6HVX - chains B and C of the 28 polymer chains in the assembly; structure by X-ray diffraction, 2.80 A resolution.

[Chain B]
Name: Proteasome subunit alpha type-3
Organism: Saccharomyces cerevisiae (strain ATCC 204508 / S288c)
Notes: EC 3.4.25.1
Reference sequence: P23638 (PSA3_YEAST); residues 0-257 here correspond to UniProt positions 1-258 (UniProt number = residue number + 1)
Amino-acid sequence (258 residues; row label = number of the first residue in the row; numbering starts at 0):
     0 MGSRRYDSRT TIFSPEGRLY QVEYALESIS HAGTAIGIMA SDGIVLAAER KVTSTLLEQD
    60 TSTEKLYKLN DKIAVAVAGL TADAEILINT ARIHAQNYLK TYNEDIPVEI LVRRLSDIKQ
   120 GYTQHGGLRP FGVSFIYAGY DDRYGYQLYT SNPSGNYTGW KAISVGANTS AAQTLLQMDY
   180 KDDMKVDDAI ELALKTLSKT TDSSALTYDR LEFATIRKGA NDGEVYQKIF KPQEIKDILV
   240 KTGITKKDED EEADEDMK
Not modelled in the structure: 0, 245-257
Swiss-Prot annotation at these positions:
  - cross-link (Glycyl lysine isopeptide (Lys-Gly)): Lys99 (interchain with G-Cter in ubiquitin), Lys198 (interchain with G-Cter in ubiquitin), Lys230 (interchain with G-Cter in ubiquitin)

[Chain C]
Name: Proteasome subunit alpha type-4
Organism: Saccharomyces cerevisiae (strain ATCC 204508 / S288c)
Notes: EC 3.4.25.1
Reference sequence: P40303 (PSA4_YEAST); residues -1 to 252 here correspond to UniProt positions 1-254 (UniProt number = residue number + 2)
Amino-acid sequence (254 residues; row label = number of the first residue in the row; numbers below 1 keep their minus sign (Met-1 is residue -1)):
    -1 MSGYDRALSI FSPDGHIFQV EYALEAVKRG TCAVGVKGKN CVVLGCERRS TLKLQDTRIT
    59 PSKVSKIDSH VVLSFSGLNA DSRILIEKAR VEAQSHRLTL EDPVTVEYLT RYVAGVQQRY
   119 TQSGGVRPFG VSTLIAGFDP RDDEPKLYQT EPSGIYSSWS AQTIGRNSKT VREFLEKNYD
   179 RKEPPATVEE CVKLTVRSLL EVVQTGAKNI EITVVKPDSD IVALSSEEIN QYVTQIEQEK
   239 QEQQEQDKKK KSNH
Not modelled in the structure: -1 to 0, 241-252
Swiss-Prot annotation at these positions:
  - modified residue: Thr58 (Phosphothreonine)

[Interface between chain B and chain C]
Residue-residue contacts (74):
  Arg3(B) - Arg4(C)
  Asp6(B) - Tyr2(C)  hydrogen bond
  Asp6(B) - Arg4(C)  salt bridge
  Arg8(B) - Arg4(C)
  Thr10(B) - Leu6(C)
  Thr10(B) - Arg125(C)
  Ile11(B) - Leu6(C)  hydrophobic
  Ile11(B) - Gln17(C)
  Phe12(B) - Gln17(C)  hydrogen bond (backbone-side chain)
  Phe12(B) - Tyr20(C)  hydrophobic
  Phe12(B) - Ala21(C)  hydrophobic
  Phe12(B) - Leu76(C)  hydrophobic
  Phe12(B) - Arg125(C)
  Phe12(B) - Pro126(C)
  Phe12(B) - Gly128(C)
  Ser13(B) - Tyr20(C)
  Pro14(B) - Tyr20(C)  hydrophobic
  Pro14(B) - Glu23(C)
  Glu15(B) - Glu23(C)
  Glu15(B) - Arg27(C)  hydrogen bond (backbone-side chain)
  Gly16(B) - Tyr20(C)
  Gly16(B) - Glu23(C)
  Gly16(B) - Ala24(C)
  Gly16(B) - Arg27(C)  hydrogen bond (backbone-side chain)
  Arg17(B) - Arg27(C)
  Leu18(B) - Arg125(C)
  Met38(B) - Asp54(C)
  Met38(B) - Arg56(C)
  Arg112(B) - Arg81(C)
  Ser115(B) - Arg81(C)  hydrogen bond (backbone-side chain)
  Asp116(B) - Arg81(C)  salt bridge
  Asp116(B) - Ile82(C)
  Gln119(B) - Ala78(C)
  Gln119(B) - Asp79(C)
  Gln119(B) - Ile82(C)
  Thr122(B) - Arg125(C)  hydrogen bond (backbone-side chain)
  Gln123(B) - Tyr118(C)
  Gln123(B) - Gly123(C)
  Gln123(B) - Val124(C)
  Gln123(B) - Arg125(C)  hydrogen bond (backbone-backbone)
  Gln123(B) - Phe127(C)
  His124(B) - Gly123(C)
  His124(B) - Val124(C)
  Gly125(B) - Tyr2(C)
  Gly125(B) - Gly123(C)
  Gly126(B) - Tyr2(C)
  Tyr143(B) - Arg56(C)  hydrogen bond (backbone-side chain)
  Tyr143(B) - Ile57(C)  hydrophobic
  Tyr145(B) - Arg56(C)  hydrogen bond (backbone-side chain)
  Gln146(B) - Ile57(C)
  Leu147(B) - Ile57(C)
  Tyr148(B) - Ile57(C)
  Ser153(B) - Ala78(C)
  Gly154(B) - Ala78(C)
  Gly154(B) - Arg81(C)  hydrogen bond (backbone-side chain)
  Asn155(B) - Asn77(C)
  Asn155(B) - Ala78(C)
  Tyr156(B) - Pro59(C)  hydrophobic
  Tyr156(B) - Arg81(C)
  Gly158(B) - Gln53(C)
  Gly158(B) - Asp54(C)  hydrogen bond (backbone-backbone)
  Gly158(B) - Ile57(C)
  Gly158(B) - Thr58(C)  hydrogen bond (backbone-side chain)
  Trp159(B) - Lys51(C)
  Trp159(B) - Leu52(C)
  Trp159(B) - Gln53(C)
  Trp159(B) - Asp54(C)
  Lys160(B) - Leu52(C)  hydrogen bond (backbone-backbone)
  Lys160(B) - Gln53(C)
  Lys160(B) - Asp54(C)
  Ala161(B) - Leu52(C)
  Leu175(B) - Leu52(C)
  Gln176(B) - Lys51(C)
  Gln176(B) - Leu52(C)
Other interface residues (no listed pair), chain B (41 interface residues in all): Glu108, Thr157, Gln172, Tyr179
Other interface residues (no listed pair), chain C (31 interface residues in all): Leu50

[Overview]
41 residues of chain B and 31 residues of chain C are in contact, with 13 hydrogen bonds and 2 salt bridges.
Polar contacts include Asp6(B)-Arg4(C), Asp116(B)-Arg81(C) and Asp6(B)-Tyr2(C).
Here chain B is Proteasome subunit alpha type-3 and chain C is Proteasome subunit alpha type-4, both from
Saccharomyces cerevisiae (strain ATCC 204508 / S288c). Entry 6HVX (Yeast 20S proteasome in complex with 4) was
determined by X-ray diffraction, deposited together with 6HTB, 6HTC, 6HTD, 6HTP, 6HTR, 6HUB and 30 further
entries.
